3VXR - chains A and E of the 5 polymer chains in the assembly; structure by X-ray diffraction, 2.40 A resolution.

Chain A:
Protein: HLA class I histocompatibility antigen, A-24 alpha chain
Source organism: Homo sapiens
UniProtKB: P05534 (1A24_HUMAN); residues 1-274 here correspond to UniProt positions 25-298 (UniProt number = residue number + 24)
Amino-acid sequence (275 residues; each row starts with the number of its first residue; numbering starts at 0):
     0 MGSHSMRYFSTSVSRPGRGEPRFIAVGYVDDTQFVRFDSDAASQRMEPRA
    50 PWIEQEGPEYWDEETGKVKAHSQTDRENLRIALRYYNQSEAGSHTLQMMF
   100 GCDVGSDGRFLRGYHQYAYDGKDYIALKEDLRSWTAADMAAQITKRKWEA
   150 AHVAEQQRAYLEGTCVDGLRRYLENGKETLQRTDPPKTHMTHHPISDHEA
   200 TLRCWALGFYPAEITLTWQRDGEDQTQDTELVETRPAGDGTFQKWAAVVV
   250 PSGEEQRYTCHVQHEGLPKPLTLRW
Disordered / not traced: 0
Sequence notes: expression tag (0)
Cystine bridges: Cys101-Cys164, Cys203-Cys259

Chain E:
Protein: H27-14 TCR beta chain
Source organism: Homo sapiens
Amino-acid sequence (244 residues; each row starts with the number of its first residue; numbering starts at 0):
     0 MDTGVSQNPRHKITKRGQNVTFRCDPISEHNRLYWYRQTLGQGPEFLTYF
    50 QNEAQLEKSRLLSDRFSAERPKGSFSTLEIQRTEQGDSAMYLCASSSWDT
   100 GELFFGEGSRLTVLEDLKNVFPPEVAVFEPSEAEISHTQKATLVCLATGF
   150 YPDHVELSWWVNGKEVHSGVCTDPQPLKEQPALNDSRYALSSRLRVSATF
   200 WQNPRNHFRCQVQFYGLSENDEWTQDRAKPVTQIVSAEAWGRAD
Disordered / not traced: 0-1
Cystine bridges: Cys23-Cys92, Cys144-Cys209
What the authors report for this chain:
  - conformationally variable residues: Arg31

Chain A / chain E interface:
Residue-residue contacts (15; chain A residue first):
  Lys68(A) with Leu55(E)
  Ala69(A) with Gln50(E); Leu55(E), hydrophobic
  Gln72(A) with Gln50(E); Asn51(E); Ala53(E)
  Thr73(A) with Gln50(E), hydrogen bond
  Arg75(A) with Glu52(E), salt bridge
  Glu76(A) with Asn51(E), hydrogen bond
  Lys146(A) with Trp97(E)
  Trp147(A) with Trp97(E)
  Ala150(A) with Trp97(E), hydrophobic; Asp98(E)
  Val152(A) with Trp97(E), hydrophobic
  Gln155(A) with Asp98(E), hydrogen bond (side chain-backbone)
Other interface residues (no listed pair), chain E (10 interface residues in all): Arg31, Tyr48, Thr99

Overview:
11 residues of chain A face 10 of chain E across their interface, with 3 hydrogen bonds and 1 salt bridge.
Polar contacts include Arg75(A)-Glu52(E), Thr73(A)-Gln50(E) and Glu76(A)-Asn51(E). From the paper:
conformational variability at Arg31(E).
Chain A is HLA class I histocompatibility antigen, A-24 alpha chain and chain E is H27-14 TCR beta chain, both
from Homo sapiens; the structure, The complex between H27-14 TCR and HLA-A24 bound to HIV-1 Nef134-10(wt)
peptide, was determined by X-ray diffraction, deposited together with 3VXM, 3VXN, 3VXO, 3VXP, 3VXQ, 3VXS and 3
further entries.
